8ZMU - chains C and D of the 6 polymer chains in the assembly; structure by X-ray diffraction, 2.03 A resolution.

# Chain C (and D)
Name: Glutamate dehydrogenase
Organism: Thermococcus profundus
Notes: EC 1.4.1.3; chain D of this document is another copy of the same molecule, construct and numbering; everything in this record applies to it too
UniProt: O74024 (DHE3_THEPR); residue numbers follow UniProt; this construct covers 1-419
Chain sequence (419 residues; numbered 1 to 419; the number before each row is that of its first residue):
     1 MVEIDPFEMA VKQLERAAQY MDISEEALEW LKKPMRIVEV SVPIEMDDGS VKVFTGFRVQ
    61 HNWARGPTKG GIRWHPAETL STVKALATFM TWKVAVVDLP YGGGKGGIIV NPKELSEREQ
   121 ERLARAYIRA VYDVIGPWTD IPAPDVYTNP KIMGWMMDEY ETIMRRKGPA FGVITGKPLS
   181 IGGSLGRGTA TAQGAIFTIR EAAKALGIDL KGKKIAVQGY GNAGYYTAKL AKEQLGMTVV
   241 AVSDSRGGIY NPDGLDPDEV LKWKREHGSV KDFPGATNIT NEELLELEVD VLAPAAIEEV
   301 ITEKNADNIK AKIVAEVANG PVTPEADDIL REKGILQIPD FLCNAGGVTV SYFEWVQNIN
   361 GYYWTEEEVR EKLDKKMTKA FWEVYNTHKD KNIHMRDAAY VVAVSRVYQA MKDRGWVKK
Unresolved in the structure: 1-4
Differences from the reference sequence: engineered mutation Phe89 (Trp in O74024)
Swiss-Prot annotation at these positions:
  - active site: Lys105
  - binding site (NAD(+)): Gly219 to Tyr225

# How chain C and chain D interact
Pairs across the interface (38):
  Glu26(C) - Ser50(D)
  Glu26(C) - Val51(D)  hydrogen bond (side chain-backbone)
  Trp30(C) - Pro43(D)  hydrophobic
  Trp30(C) - Val51(D)  hydrophobic
  Trp30(C) - Val53(D)  hydrophobic
  Lys33(C) - Ser41(D)
  Lys33(C) - Val53(D)  hydrogen bond (side chain-backbone)
  Lys33(C) - Phe54(D)
  Lys33(C) - Thr55(D)  hydrogen bond
  Pro34(C) - Ser41(D)  hydrogen bond (backbone-side chain)
  Met35(C) - Val40(D)
  Met35(C) - Ser41(D)  hydrogen bond (backbone-backbone)
  Arg36(C) - Glu39(D)
  Arg36(C) - Asp133(D)  salt bridge
  Ile37(C) - Ile37(D)
  Ile37(C) - Val38(D)
  Ile37(C) - Glu39(D)  hydrogen bond (backbone-backbone)
  Val38(C) - Ile37(D)
  Glu39(C) - Arg36(D)
  Glu39(C) - Ile37(D)  hydrogen bond (backbone-backbone)
  Val40(C) - Met35(D)
  Ser41(C) - Lys33(D)
  Ser41(C) - Pro34(D)  hydrogen bond (side chain-backbone)
  Ser41(C) - Met35(D)  hydrogen bond (backbone-backbone)
  Pro43(C) - Trp30(D)  hydrophobic
  Glu45(C) - Lys418(D)
  Gly49(C) - Lys418(D)
  Ser50(C) - Glu26(D)
  Val51(C) - Glu26(D)  hydrogen bond (backbone-side chain)
  Val51(C) - Trp30(D)  hydrophobic
  Val51(C) - Trp416(D)
  Val51(C) - Lys418(D)
  Val53(C) - Trp30(D)  hydrophobic
  Val53(C) - Lys33(D)  hydrogen bond (backbone-side chain)
  Asp133(C) - Arg36(D)  salt bridge
  Trp416(C) - Val51(D)
  Lys418(C) - Glu45(D)
  Lys418(C) - Gly49(D)
Interface residues without a listed pair, chain C (22 interface residues in all): Thr55, Val417
Interface residues without a listed pair, chain D (23 interface residues in all): Val417

# Summary
Chain C and chain D form an interface of 22 and 23 residues respectively; the contacts include 11 hydrogen
bonds and 2 salt bridges. Polar contacts include Arg36(C)-Asp133(D), Glu26(C)-Val51(D) and Lys33(C)-Val53(D).
Curated annotation (UniProt) lists active-site residue Lys105(C) and 7 NAD+-binding residues on chain C.
Chain C and chain D are both Glutamate dehydrogenase (Thermococcus profundus); the structure, Glutamate
dehydrogenase (W89F-mutant) from thermococcus profundus in the unliganded state, was determined by X-ray
diffraction together with 8ZNE, 8ZNB, 8ZNC, 8ZND and 8ZNG from the same study.
